8QXS - chains A and B of the 21 polymer chains in the assembly; structure by electron microscopy, 3.12 A resolution.

Chain A (and B):
Name: Chaperonin GroEL
Source organism: Escherichia coli BL21(DE3)
Notes: EC 5.6.1.7; chain B of this document is another copy of the same molecule, construct and numbering; everything in this record applies to it too
UniProt: P0A6F5 (CH60_ECOLI); numbering as in UniProt (aligned over 2-548)
Sequence (547 residues; each row starts with the number of its first residue):
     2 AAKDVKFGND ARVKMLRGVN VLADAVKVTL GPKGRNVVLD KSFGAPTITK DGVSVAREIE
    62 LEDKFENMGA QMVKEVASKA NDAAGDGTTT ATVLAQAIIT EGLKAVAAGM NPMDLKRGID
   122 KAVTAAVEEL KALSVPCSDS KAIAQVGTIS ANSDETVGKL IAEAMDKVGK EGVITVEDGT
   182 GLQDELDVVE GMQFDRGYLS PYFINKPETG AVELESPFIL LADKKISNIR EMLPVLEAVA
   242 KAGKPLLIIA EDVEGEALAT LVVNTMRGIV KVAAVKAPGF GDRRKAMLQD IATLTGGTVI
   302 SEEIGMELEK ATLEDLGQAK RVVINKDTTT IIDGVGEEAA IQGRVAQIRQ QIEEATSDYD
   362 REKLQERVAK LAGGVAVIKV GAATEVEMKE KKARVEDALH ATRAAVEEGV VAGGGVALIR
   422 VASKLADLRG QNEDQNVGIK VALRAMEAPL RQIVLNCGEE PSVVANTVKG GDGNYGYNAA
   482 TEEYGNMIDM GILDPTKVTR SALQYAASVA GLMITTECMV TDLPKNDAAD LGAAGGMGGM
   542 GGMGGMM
Not modelled in the structure: 526-548
Metal / ion sites: K+: Thr30, Lys51, Thr90 (together with ADP); Mg2+: Asp87 (together with ADP)
Residues lining bound ligands: ADP / beryllium trifluoride: Thr30, Leu31, Gly32, Pro33, Lys51, Asp52, Gly53, Asp87, Gly88, Thr89, Thr90, Thr91, Ile150, Asp398, Gly414, Gly415, Ile454, Tyr478, Asn479, Ala480, Ala481, Met488, Ile493, Asp495

How chain A and chain B interact:
Residue-residue contacts (54; chain A residue first):
  Ala2(A) - Glu61(B)
  Ala3(A) - Glu61(B)
  Ala3(A) - Glu63(B)
  Lys4(A) - Glu59(B)
  Lys4(A) - Glu61(B)  hydrogen bond (backbone-backbone)
  Phe8(A) - Asp25(B)
  Phe8(A) - Ala26(B)  hydrophobic
  Arg13(A) - Arg36(B)
  Met69(A) - Val39(B)  hydrophobic
  Met69(A) - Asp41(B)
  Met69(A) - Pro47(B)  hydrophobic
  Gln72(A) - Pro47(B)
  Met73(A) - Pro47(B)
  Met73(A) - Ile49(B)  hydrophobic
  Glu76(A) - Ala46(B)
  Glu76(A) - Val387(B)
  Lys80(A) - Ala384(B)
  Pro113(A) - Arg36(B)
  Met114(A) - Gly35(B)
  Met114(A) - Asn37(B)
  Met114(A) - Asn153(B)
  Lys286(A) - Tyr203(B)
  Glu304(A) - Tyr203(B)
  Glu304(A) - Val263(B)
  Ile305(A) - Tyr203(B)
  Ile305(A) - Val264(B)
  Gly306(A) - Val264(B)
  Gln348(A) - Pro208(B)
  Gln351(A) - Pro208(B)
  Gln351(A) - Glu209(B)  hydrogen bond (side chain-backbone)
  Tyr506(A) - Ala384(B)
  Ser509(A) - Ala384(B)
  Ser509(A) - Thr385(B)  hydrogen bond
  Ser509(A) - Glu388(B)  hydrogen bond
  Val510(A) - Thr385(B)
  Leu513(A) - Ile49(B)  hydrophobic
  Leu513(A) - Val387(B)  hydrophobic
  Leu513(A) - Glu388(B)
  Thr516(A) - Arg36(B)
  Thr516(A) - Asn37(B)  hydrogen bond
  Thr517(A) - Asn37(B)
  Thr517(A) - Val39(B)
  Glu518(A) - Val29(B)
  Glu518(A) - Arg36(B)  salt bridge
  Glu518(A) - Asn37(B)  hydrogen bond (backbone-backbone)
  Cys519(A) - Asn37(B)
  Cys519(A) - Val38(B)
  Cys519(A) - Val39(B)  hydrogen bond (backbone-backbone)
  Met520(A) - Val39(B)
  Val521(A) - Val39(B)  hydrogen bond (backbone-backbone)
  Val521(A) - Leu40(B)
  Val521(A) - Asp41(B)  hydrogen bond (backbone-backbone)
  Thr522(A) - Asp41(B)  hydrogen bond
  Leu524(A) - Glu63(B)
Interface residues without a listed pair, chain A (39 interface residues in all): Val6, Val107, Met111, Asn112, Arg118, Glu303, Glu355, Gln505, Asp523
Interface residues without a listed pair, chain B (34 interface residues in all): Val22, Lys34, Ile60, Leu62, Leu183, Ala260, Arg268, Lys327

Summary:
39 residues of chain A face 34 of chain B across their interface, with 10 hydrogen bonds and 1 salt bridge.
Polar pairs include Glu518(A)-Arg36(B), Gln351(A)-Glu209(B) and Ser509(A)-Thr385(B). Bound to chain A: ADP /
beryllium trifluoride.
Chain A and chain B are both Chaperonin GroEL (Escherichia coli BL21(DE3)); the structure, CryoEM structure of
a GroEL14-GroES7 complex in presence of ADP-BeFx with wide GroEL7 trans ring conformation, was determined by
electron microscopy (same publication as 8P4M, 8P4N, 8P4O, 8P4R, 8QXT, 8QXU and 8QXV).
